6PCS - chains L and M of the 7 polymer chains in the assembly; structure by electron microscopy, 2.80 A resolution.

[Chain L]
Protein: 50S ribosomal protein L15
Organism: Escherichia coli
Reference sequence: A0A037Y8L6 (A0A037Y8L6_ECOLX); numbering as in UniProt (aligned over 1-144)
Sequence (144 residues; row label = number of the first residue in the row):
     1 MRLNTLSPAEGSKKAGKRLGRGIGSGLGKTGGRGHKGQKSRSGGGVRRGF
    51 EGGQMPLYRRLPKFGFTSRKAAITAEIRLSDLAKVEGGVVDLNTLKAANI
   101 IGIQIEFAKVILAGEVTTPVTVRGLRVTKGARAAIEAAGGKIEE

[Chain M]
Protein: 50S ribosomal protein L4
Organism: Escherichia coli
Reference sequence: D7Z9F6 (D7Z9F6_ECOLX); numbering as in UniProt (aligned over 1-201)
Sequence (201 residues; row label = number of the first residue in the row):
     1 MELVLKDAQSALTVSETTFGRDFNEALVHQVVVAYAAGARQGTRAQKTRA
    51 EVTGSGKKPWRQKGTGRARSGSIKSPIWRSGGVTFAARPQDHSQKVNKKM
   101 YRGALKSILSELVRQDRLIVVEKFSVEAPKTKLLAQKLKDMALEDVLIIT
   151 GELDENLFLAARNLHKVDVRDATGIDPVSLIAFDKVVMTADAVKQVEEML
   201 A

[Interface between chain L and chain M]
Pairs across the interface (19; chain L residue first):
  Met1(L) with Phe23(M), hydrophobic; Ile108(M); Glu111(M); Leu112(M), hydrophobic; Gln115(M); Arg117(M), hydrogen bond (backbone-side chain); Ile181(M)
  Arg2(L) with Arg117(M); Ile181(M); Asp184(M), salt bridge
  Leu3(L) with Val32(M), hydrophobic; Ile181(M)
  Thr5(L) with Glu25(M)
  Leu6(L) with Glu25(M); Val32(M), hydrophobic
  Ser7(L) with Glu25(M), hydrogen bond (backbone-side chain)
  Pro8(L) with His29(M)
  Ala9(L) with Ala26(M), hydrophobic
  Lys13(L) with His29(M)
Interface residues without a listed pair, chain M (16 interface residues in all): Val28, Val178, Leu180, Ala182

[In short]
9 residues of chain L and 16 residues of chain M are in contact; the contacts include 2 hydrogen bonds and 1
salt bridge. Among the polar pairs are Arg2(L)-Asp184(M), Met1(L)-Arg117(M) and Ser7(L)-Glu25(M).
Here chain L is 50S ribosomal protein L15 and chain M is 50S ribosomal protein L4, both from Escherichia coli.
Entry 6PCS (E. coli 50S ribosome bound to compound 40e) was determined by electron microscopy together with
6PC5, 6PC6, 6PC7, 6PC8, 6PCH, 6PCQ and 3 further entries from the same study.
